Entry 4CN7 (X-ray diffraction, 2.34 A resolution); this record covers chains F and H of the 4 polymer chains in the assembly.

[Chain F]
Name: Retinoic acid receptor rxr-alpha
Organism: Homo sapiens
Notes: fragment: dna-binding domain, residues 130-212
UniProt: P19793 (RXRA_HUMAN); residues 130-212 here = UniProt positions 130-212
Amino-acid sequence (87 residues; numbered 126 to 212; the number before each row is that of its first residue):
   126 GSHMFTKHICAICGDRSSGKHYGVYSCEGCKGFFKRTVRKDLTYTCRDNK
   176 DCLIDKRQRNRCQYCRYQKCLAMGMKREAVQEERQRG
Unresolved in the structure: 126-130, 211-212
Differences from the reference sequence: expression tag (126-129)
Ion coordination: Zn2+ site 1: Cys135, Cys138, Cys152, Cys155; Zn2+ site 2: Cys171, Cys177, Cys187, Cys190
Swiss-Prot annotation at these positions:
  - DNA-binding region: Cys135 to Met200 (Nuclear receptor)
  - zinc finger (NR C4-type): Cys135 to Cys155, Cys171 to Cys195
  - region: Lys160 to Lys165 (Nuclear localization signal), Lys201 to Gly212 (Hinge)
  - binding site (Zn(2+)): Cys135, Cys138, Cys152, Cys155, Cys171, Cys177, Cys187, Cys190
  - modified residue: Lys145 (N6-acetyllysine)
  - mutagenesis: His133 to Lys156 (Abolishes acetylation by EP300), Lys145 (K145R: Abolishes acetylation by EP300, DNA binding and transcriptional activity. Impairs interaction with EP300), Phe158 to Phe159 (Abolishes nuclear export), Lys160 to Lys165 (Abolishes nuclear localization and transcriptional activity)

[Chain H]
Molecule: 16-nt DNA strand
Sequence (16 nucleotides; each row starts with the number of its first residue):
     1 CTGACCTTTGACCTAG

[Chain F / chain H interface]
Residue-residue contacts (14; chain F residue first):
  Glu153(F) with DG3(H), sugar contact; DA4(H), base contact; DC5(H), hydrogen bond to the base
  Gly154(F) with DG3(H), phosphate contact
  Phe158(F) with DT2(H), phosphate contact
  Arg161(F) with DT2(H), salt bridge to the phosphate; DG3(H), hydrogen bond to the base
  Arg184(F) with DG3(H), salt bridge to the phosphate
  Asn185(F) with DT2(H), sugar contact; DG3(H), hydrogen bond to the phosphate
  Gln188(F) with DC1(H), phosphate contact; DT2(H), hydrogen bond to the phosphate
  Arg191(F) with DG3(H), salt bridge to the phosphate
  Arg209(F) with DT9(H), sugar contact
Also at the interface, not in a pair above, chain F (10 interface residues in all): Lys156
Also at the interface, not in a pair above, chain H (7 interface residues in all): DC6

[Summary]
10 residues of chain F and 7 residues of chain H are in contact, with 4 hydrogen bonds and 3 salt bridges.
Polar pairs include Glu153(F)-DC5(H), Arg161(F)-DG3(H) and Asn185(F)-DG3(H).
Here chain F is Retinoic acid receptor rxr-alpha (Homo sapiens) and chain H is a 16-nt DNA strand. Entry 4CN7
(Crystal Structure of the Human Retinoid X Receptor DNA-Binding Domain Bound to an idealized DR1 Response ...)
was determined by X-ray diffraction (same publication as 4CN3 and 4CN5).
